PDB entry 4YFX | X-ray diffraction, 3.84 A resolution | chains C and F of the 6 polymer chains in the assembly

Chain C:
Molecule: DNA-directed RNA polymerase subunit beta
Organism: Escherichia coli O139:H28 (strain E24377A / ETEC)
Notes: EC 2.7.7.6
UniProtKB: A7ZUK1 (RPOB_ECO24); residue numbers follow UniProt; this construct covers 1-1342
Sequence (1342 residues; each row starts with the number of its first residue):
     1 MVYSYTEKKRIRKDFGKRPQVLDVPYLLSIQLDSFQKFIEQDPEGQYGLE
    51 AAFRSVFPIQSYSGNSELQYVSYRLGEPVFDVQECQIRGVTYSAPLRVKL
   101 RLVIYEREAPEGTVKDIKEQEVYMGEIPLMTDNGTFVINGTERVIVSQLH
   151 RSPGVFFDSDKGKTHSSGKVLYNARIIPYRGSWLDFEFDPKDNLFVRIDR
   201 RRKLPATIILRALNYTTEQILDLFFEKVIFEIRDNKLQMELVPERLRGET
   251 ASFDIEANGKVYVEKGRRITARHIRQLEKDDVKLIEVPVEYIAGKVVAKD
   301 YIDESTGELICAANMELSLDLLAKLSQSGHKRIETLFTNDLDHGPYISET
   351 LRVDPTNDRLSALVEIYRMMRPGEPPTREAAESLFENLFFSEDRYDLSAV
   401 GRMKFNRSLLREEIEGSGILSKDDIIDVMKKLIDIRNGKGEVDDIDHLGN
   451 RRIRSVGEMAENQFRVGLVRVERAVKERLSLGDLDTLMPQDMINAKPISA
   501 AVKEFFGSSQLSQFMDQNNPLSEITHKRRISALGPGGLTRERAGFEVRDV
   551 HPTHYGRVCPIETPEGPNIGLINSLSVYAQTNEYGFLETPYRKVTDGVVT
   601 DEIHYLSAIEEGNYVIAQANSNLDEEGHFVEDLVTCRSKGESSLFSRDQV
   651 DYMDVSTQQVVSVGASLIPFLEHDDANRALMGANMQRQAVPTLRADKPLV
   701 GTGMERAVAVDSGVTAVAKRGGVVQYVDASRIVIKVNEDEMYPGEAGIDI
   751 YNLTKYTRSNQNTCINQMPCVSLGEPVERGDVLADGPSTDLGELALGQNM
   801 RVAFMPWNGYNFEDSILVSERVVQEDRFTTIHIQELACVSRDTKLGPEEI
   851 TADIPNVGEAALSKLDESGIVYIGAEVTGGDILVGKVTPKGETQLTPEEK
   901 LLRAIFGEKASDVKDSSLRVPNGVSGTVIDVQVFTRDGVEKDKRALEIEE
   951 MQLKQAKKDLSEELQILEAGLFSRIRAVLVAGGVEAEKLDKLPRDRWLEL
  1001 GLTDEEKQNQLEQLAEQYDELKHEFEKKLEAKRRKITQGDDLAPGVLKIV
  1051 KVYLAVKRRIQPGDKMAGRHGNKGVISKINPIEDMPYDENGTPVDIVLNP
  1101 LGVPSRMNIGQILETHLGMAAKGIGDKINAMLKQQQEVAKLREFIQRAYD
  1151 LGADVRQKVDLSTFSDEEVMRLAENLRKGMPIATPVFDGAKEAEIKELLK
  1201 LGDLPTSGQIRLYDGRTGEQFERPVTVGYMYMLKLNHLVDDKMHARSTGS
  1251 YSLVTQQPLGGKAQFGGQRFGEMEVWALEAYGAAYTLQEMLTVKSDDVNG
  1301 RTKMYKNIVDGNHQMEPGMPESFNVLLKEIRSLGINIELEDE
Not modelled in the structure: 1-2
Ligand contacts: Myxopyronin B (4C4): F1270, G1271, E1272, V1275, W1276, E1279, S1322, F1323, L1326
Swiss-Prot annotation at these positions:
  - modified residue (N6-acetyllysine): K1022, K1200

Chain F:
Molecule: RNA polymerase sigma factor RpoD
Organism: Escherichia coli (strain K12)
UniProtKB: P00579 (RPOD_ECOLI); residue numbers follow UniProt; this construct covers 1-613
Sequence (613 residues; row label = number of the first residue in the row):
     1 MEQNPQSQLKLLVTRGKEQGYLTYAEVNDHLPEDIVDSDQIEDIIQMIND
    51 MGIQVMEEAPDADDLMLAENTADEDAAEAAAQVLSSVESEIGRTTDPVRM
   101 YMREMGTVELLTREGEIDIAKRIEDGINQVQCSVAEYPEAITYLLEQYDR
   151 VEAEEARLSDLITGFVDPNAEEDLAPTATHVGSELSQEDLDDDEDEDEED
   201 GDDDSADDDNSIDPELAREKFAELRAQYVVTRDTIKAKGRSHATAQEEIL
   251 KLSEVFKQFRLVPKQFDYLVNSMRVMMDRVRTQERLIMKLCVEQCKMPKK
   301 NFITLFTGNETSDTWFNAAIAMNKPWSEKLHDVSEEVHRALQKLQQIEEE
   351 TGLTIEQVKDINRRMSIGEAKARRAKKEMVEANLRLVISIAKKYTNRGLQ
   401 FLDLIQEGNIGLMKAVDKFEYRRGYKFSTYATWWIRQAITRSIADQARTI
   451 RIPVHMIETINKLNRISRQMLQEMGREPTPEELAERMLMPEDKIRKVLKI
   501 AKEPISMETPIGDDEDSHLGDFIEDTTLELPLDSATTESLRAATHDVLAG
   551 LTAREAKVLRMRFGIDMNTDYTLEEVGKQFDVTRERIRQIEAKALRKLRH
   601 PSRSEVLRSFLDD
Not modelled in the structure: 1-94, 155-211, 610-613
Swiss-Prot annotation at these positions:
  - DNA-binding region: L573 to A592 (H-T-H motif)
  - region: R584 to R599 (Interaction with anti-sigma factors)
  - motif: D403 to Q406 (Interaction with polymerase core subunit RpoC)
  - site: R562 (Interaction with anti-sigma factors)
  - mutagenesis: A553 (A553D: Disrupts the interaction with Escherichia phage lambda antitermination protein Q), R596 (R596D/E: 2-fold reduction in activation of class II Crp-dependent promoters)

Chain C / chain F interface:
Contacting residue pairs (54; chain C residue first):
  R97(C) with G475(F), hydrogen bond (side chain-backbone); R476(F)
  V122(C) with Q472(F)
  Y123(C) with L471(F), hydrophobic; Q472(F), hydrogen bond (backbone-side chain); G475(F); R476(F)
  G373(C) with R99(F)
  P375(C) with R99(F)
  Q490(C) with Q472(F), hydrogen bond (side chain-backbone); E473(F)
  D491(C) with R465(F), hydrogen bond (backbone-side chain)
  I493(C) with Q472(F), hydrogen bond (backbone-side chain)
  N494(C) with R468(F)
  A495(C) with L471(F), hydrophobic; Q472(F)
  K496(C) with L471(F)
  K844(C) with K499(F)
  N856(C) with S609(F), hydrogen bond (side chain-backbone)
  P897(C) with F563(F); I565(F)
  E898(C) with R541(F); T544(F); I565(F)
  K900(C) with D570(F), salt bridge
  L901(C) with F563(F), hydrophobic; I565(F), hydrophobic
  L902(C) with S604(F)
  A904(C) with L595(F)
  I905(C) with L598(F)
  F906(C) with P601(F), hydrophobic; E605(F)
  E908(C) with S609(F)
  R936(C) with R495(F)
  D937(C) with R495(F)
  T1248(C) with L532(F)
  G1249(C) with L530(F)
  S1250(C) with E524(F), hydrogen bond
  Y1251(C) with E524(F); D525(F), hydrogen bond (backbone-backbone); L528(F), hydrophobic
  S1252(C) with I523(F)
  L1253(C) with I523(F), hydrogen bond (backbone-backbone); D525(F)
  V1254(C) with G520(F)
  Q1256(C) with D525(F); L528(F)
  L1259(C) with D521(F); F522(F), hydrophobic
  T1302(C) with P531(F)
  Y1305(C) with P531(F), hydrophobic; L532(F)
  K1306(C) with S534(F); E538(F), salt bridge
Other interface residues (no listed pair), chain C (40 interface residues in all): V79, R540, E899, D1041
Other interface residues (no listed pair), chain F (42 interface residues in all): M474, E477, P480, D513, A535, L540, L548, G564, R608

Summary:
The interface between chain C and chain F involves 40 residues on one side and 42 on the other, with 9
hydrogen bonds and 2 salt bridges. Polar pairs include K900(C)-D570(F), K1306(C)-E538(F) and R97(C)-G475(F).
Chain C binds Myxopyronin B.
Here chain C is DNA-directed RNA polymerase subunit beta (Escherichia coli O139:H28 (strain E24377A / ETEC))
and chain F is RNA polymerase sigma factor RpoD (Escherichia coli (strain K12)). Entry 4YFX (Escherichia coli
RNA polymerase in complex with Myxopyronin B) was determined by X-ray diffraction together with 4YFK and 4YFN
from the same study.
